8B9B - chains R and Y of the 23 polymer chains in the assembly; structure by electron microscopy, 3.50 A resolution.

[Chain R]
Molecule: Lagging strand DNA
Sequence (106 nucleotides; each row starts with the number of its first residue; numbers below 1 keep their minus sign (DT-44 is residue -44)):
   -44 TTTTTTTTTTTTTTTTTTTTTTTTTTTTTTTTTTTTTTTTTTTTTTTTTT
     6 TTTTTTTTTTACACACTCTCCAATTCTCTAATCACTTACCATCACTTCCT
    56 ACTCTA
Unresolved in the structure: -44 to 15, 37-61

[Chain Y]
Name: Chromosome segregation in meiosis protein 3
Organism: Saccharomyces cerevisiae
UniProt: Q04659 (CSM3_YEAST); numbering as in UniProt (aligned over 1-317)
Amino-acid sequence (319 residues; row label = number of the first residue in the row; numbers below 1 keep their minus sign (Gly-1 is residue -1)):
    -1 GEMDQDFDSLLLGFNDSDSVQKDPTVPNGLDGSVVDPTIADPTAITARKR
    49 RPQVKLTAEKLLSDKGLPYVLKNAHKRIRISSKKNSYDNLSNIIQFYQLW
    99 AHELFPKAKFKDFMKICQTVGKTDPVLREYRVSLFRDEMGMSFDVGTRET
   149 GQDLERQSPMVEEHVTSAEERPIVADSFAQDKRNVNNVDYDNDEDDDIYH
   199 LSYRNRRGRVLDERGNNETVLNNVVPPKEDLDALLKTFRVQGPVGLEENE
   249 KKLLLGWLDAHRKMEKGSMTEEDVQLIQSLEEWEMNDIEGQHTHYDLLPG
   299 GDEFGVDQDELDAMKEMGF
Unresolved in the structure: -1 to 46, 139-317
Construct notes: expression tag (-1 to 0)

[Chain R / chain Y interface]
Contacting residue pairs (6):
  DC26(R) - Arg48(Y)  hydrogen bond to the base
  DA27(R) - Lys47(Y)  salt bridge to the phosphate
  DA27(R) - Arg48(Y)  hydrogen bond to the sugar
  DA28(R) - Gln51(Y)  sugar contact
  DA28(R) - Lys53(Y)  phosphate contact
  DT29(R) - Lys53(Y)  salt bridge to the phosphate

[Summary]
Chain R and chain Y each contribute 4 residues to their interface, with 2 hydrogen bonds and 2 salt bridges.
Polar contacts include DC26(R)-Arg48(Y), DA27(R)-Arg48(Y) and DA27(R)-Lys47(Y).
Chain R is Lagging strand DNA and chain Y is Chromosome segregation in meiosis protein 3 (Saccharomyces
cerevisiae); the structure, S. cerevisiae replisome + Ctf4, bound by pol alpha. Complex engaged with a fork
DNA substrate ..., was determined by electron microscopy (same publication as 8B9A and 8B9C).
